PDB entry 8GWA | electron microscopy, 2.90 A resolution | chains D and A of the 14 polymer chains in the assembly

[Chain D]
Molecule: P840 reaction center 17 kDa protein
From: Chlorobaculum tepidum TLS
UniProtKB: Q8KEP5 (PSCD_CHLTE); residues 1-143 here = UniProt positions 1-143
Chain sequence (143 residues; each row starts with the number of its first residue):
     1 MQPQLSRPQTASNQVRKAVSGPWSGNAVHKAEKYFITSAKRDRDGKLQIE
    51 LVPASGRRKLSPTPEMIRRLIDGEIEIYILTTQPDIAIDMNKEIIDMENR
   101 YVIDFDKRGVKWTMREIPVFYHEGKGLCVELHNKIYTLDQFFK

[Chain A]
Molecule: Photosystem P840 reaction center, large subunit
From: Chlorobaculum tepidum TLS
UniProtKB: Q8KAY0 (Q8KAY0_CHLTE); residue numbers follow UniProt; this construct covers 1-731
Chain sequence (731 residues; numbered 1 to 731; the number before each row is that of its first residue):
     1 MAEQVKPAGVKPKGTVPPPKGNAPAPKANGAPGGASVIKEQDAAKMRRFL
    51 FQRTETRSTKWYQIFDTEKLDDEQVVGGHLALLGVLGFIMGIYYISGIQV
   101 FPWGAPGFHDNWFYLTIKPRMVSLGIDTYSTKTADLEAAGARLLGWAAFH
   151 FLVGSVLIFGGWRHWTHNLTNPFTGRCGNFRDFRFLGKFGDVVFNGTSAK
   201 SYKEALGPHAVYMSLLFLGWGIVMWAILGFAPIPDFQTINSETFMSFVFA
   251 VIFFALGIYWWNNPPNAAIHLNDDMKAAFSVHLTAIGYINIALGCIAFVA
   301 FQQPSFAPYYKELDKLVFYLYGEPFNRVSFNFVEQGGKVISGAKEFADFP
   351 AYAILPKSGEAFGMARVVTNLIVFNHIICGVLYVFAGVYHGGQYLLKIQL
   401 NGMYNQIKSIWITKGRDQEVQVKILGTVMALCFATMLSVYAVIVWNTICE
   451 LNIFGTNITMSFYWLKPLPIFQWMFADPSINDWVMAHVITAGSLFSLIAL
   501 VRIAFFAHTSPLWDDLGLKKNSYSFPCLGPVYGGTCGVSIQDQLWFAMLW
   551 GIKGLSAVCWYIDGAWIASMMYGVPAADAKAWDSIAHLHHHYTSGIFYYF
   601 WTETVTIFSSSHLSTILMIGHLVWFISFAVWFEDRGSRLEGADIQTRTIR
   651 WLGKKFLNRDVNFRFPVLTISDSKLAGTFLYFGGTFMLVFLFLANGFYQT
   701 NSPLPPPVSHAAVSGQQMLAQLVDTLMKMIA
Unresolved in the structure: 1-41, 709-731

[Interface between chain D and chain A]
Contacting residue pairs (34; chain D residue first):
  M1(D) - Q418(A)
  M1(D) - E419(A)
  M1(D) - V422(A)  hydrophobic
  Q2(D) - E419(A)  hydrogen bond (backbone-side chain)
  L5(D) - E419(A)
  L5(D) - V422(A)  hydrophobic
  L5(D) - K423(A)
  R7(D) - L512(A)
  R16(D) - D514(A)  salt bridge
  V19(D) - D417(A)
  V19(D) - Q418(A)
  V19(D) - E419(A)
  S20(D) - R416(A)
  S20(D) - D417(A)
  P22(D) - Q418(A)
  P22(D) - T509(A)
  P22(D) - D514(A)
  W23(D) - Q399(A)  hydrogen bond
  W23(D) - Y404(A)  hydrophobic
  W23(D) - N405(A)  hydrogen bond (backbone-side chain)
  W23(D) - G415(A)
  W23(D) - R416(A)
  W23(D) - D417(A)
  W23(D) - Q418(A)
  W23(D) - Q421(A)
  W23(D) - T509(A)
  S24(D) - N405(A)
  N26(D) - K519(A)
  A27(D) - H508(A)
  A27(D) - K519(A)
  V28(D) - G517(A)
  V28(D) - K519(A)
  K30(D) - D514(A)  salt bridge
  K30(D) - D515(A)  salt bridge
Also at the interface, not in a pair above, chain D (15 interface residues in all): Q14
Also at the interface, not in a pair above, chain A (20 interface residues in all): P511, L518

[Summary]
The interface between chain D and chain A involves 15 residues on one side and 20 on the other; the contacts
include 3 hydrogen bonds and 3 salt bridges. Polar contacts include R16(D)-D514(A), K30(D)-D514(A) and
K30(D)-D515(A).
Chain D is P840 reaction center 17 kDa protein and chain A is Photosystem P840 reaction center, large subunit,
both from Chlorobaculum tepidum TLS; the structure, Structure of the intact photosynthetic light-harvesting
antenna-reaction center complex from a green sulfur bacterium, was determined by electron microscopy.
